PDB entry 3HG1 | X-ray diffraction, 3.00 A resolution | chains A and B of the 5 polymer chains in the assembly

== Chain A ==
Name: MHC class I antigen
Organism: Homo sapiens
Reference sequence: Q8WLS4 (Q8WLS4_HUMAN); residues 1-276 here correspond to UniProt positions 25-300 (UniProt number = residue number + 24)
Sequence (276 residues; each row starts with the number of its first residue):
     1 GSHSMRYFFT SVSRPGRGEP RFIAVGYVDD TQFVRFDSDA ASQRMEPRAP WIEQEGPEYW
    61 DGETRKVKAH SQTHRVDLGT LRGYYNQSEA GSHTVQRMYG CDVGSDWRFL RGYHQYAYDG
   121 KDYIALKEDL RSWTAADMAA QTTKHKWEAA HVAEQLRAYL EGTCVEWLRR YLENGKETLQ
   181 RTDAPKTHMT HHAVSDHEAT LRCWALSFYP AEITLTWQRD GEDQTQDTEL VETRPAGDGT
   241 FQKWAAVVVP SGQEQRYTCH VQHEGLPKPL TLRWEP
Disulfide bonds: Cys-101/Cys-164, Cys-203/Cys-259

== Chain B ==
Name: Beta-2-microglobulin
Organism: Homo sapiens
Reference sequence: P61769 (B2MG_HUMAN); residues 1-99 here correspond to UniProt positions 21-119 (UniProt number = residue number + 20)
Sequence (100 residues; row label = number of the first residue in the row; numbering starts at 0):
     0 MIQRTPKIQV YSRHPAENGK SNFLNCYVSG FHPSDIEVDL LKNGERIEKV EHSDLSFSKD
    60 WSFYLLYYTE FTPTEKDEYA CRVNHVTLSQ PKIVKWDRDM
Sequence notes: initiating methionine (0)
Disulfide bonds: Cys-25/Cys-80
Curated features (UniProtKB/Swiss-Prot):
  - modified residue: Gln-2 (Pyrrolidone carboxylic acid)
  - glycosylation: Ile-1 (N-linked (Glc) (glycation) isoleucine), Lys-19 (N-linked (Glc) (glycation) lysine), Lys-41 (N-linked (Glc) (glycation) lysine), Lys-48 (N-linked (Glc) (glycation) lysine), Lys-58 (N-linked (Glc) (glycation) lysine), Lys-91 (N-linked (Glc) (glycation) lysine), Lys-94 (N-linked (Glc) (glycation) lysine)

== Interface between chain A and chain B ==
Pairs across the interface - 49 pairs, chain A then chain B:
  Phe-8(A) / Phe-56(B)
  Phe-9(A) / Phe-56(B)
  Thr-10(A) / Leu-54(B)
  Thr-10(A) / Phe-56(B)
  Thr-10(A) / Phe-62(B)
  Val-12(A) / Ser-33(B)
  Ile-23(A) / Leu-54(B)  hydrophobic
  Val-25(A) / Leu-54(B)
  Tyr-27(A) / Ser-55(B)  hydrogen bond
  Tyr-27(A) / Tyr-63(B)  hydrogen bond
  Gln-32(A) / Asp-53(B)  hydrogen bond
  Arg-35(A) / Asp-53(B)  salt bridge
  Arg-48(A) / Asp-53(B)  salt bridge
  Gln-96(A) / His-31(B)
  Gln-96(A) / Phe-56(B)
  Gln-96(A) / Trp-60(B)  hydrogen bond (side chain-backbone)
  Gln-96(A) / Phe-62(B)
  Arg-97(A) / Phe-56(B)
  Gln-115(A) / Trp-60(B)
  Tyr-116(A) / Trp-60(B)
  Ala-117(A) / Trp-60(B)
  Asp-119(A) / Met-0(B)
  Asp-119(A) / Ile-1(B)  hydrogen bond (backbone-backbone)
  Asp-119(A) / His-31(B)
  Gly-120(A) / Ile-1(B)
  Gly-120(A) / His-31(B)  hydrogen bond (backbone-side chain)
  Gly-120(A) / Trp-60(B)
  Lys-121(A) / Met-0(B)
  Lys-121(A) / Ile-1(B)
  Asp-122(A) / Trp-60(B)  hydrogen bond
  His-192(A) / Asp-98(B)  salt bridge
  Trp-204(A) / Met-99(B)
  Glu-232(A) / Gln-8(B)
  Glu-232(A) / Tyr-26(B)
  Glu-232(A) / Ser-28(B)  hydrogen bond
  Arg-234(A) / Gln-8(B)  hydrogen bond
  Arg-234(A) / Tyr-10(B)
  Arg-234(A) / Met-99(B)
  Pro-235(A) / Tyr-10(B)  hydrogen bond (backbone-side chain)
  Pro-235(A) / Tyr-26(B)
  Pro-235(A) / Leu-65(B)
  Ala-236(A) / Arg-12(B)
  Ala-236(A) / Asn-24(B)  hydrogen bond (backbone-side chain)
  Gly-237(A) / Leu-65(B)
  Asp-238(A) / Arg-12(B)
  Asp-238(A) / His-13(B)
  Gln-242(A) / Tyr-10(B)
  Gln-242(A) / Ser-11(B)
  Gln-242(A) / Arg-12(B)
Also at the interface, not in a pair above, chain A (34 interface residues in all): Thr-94, Met-98, Arg-202, Leu-206, Val-231, Thr-233
Also at the interface, not in a pair above, chain B (24 interface residues in all): Pro-14, Asp-59

== Overview ==
34 residues of chain A face 24 of chain B across their interface, with 11 hydrogen bonds and 3 salt bridges.
Polar contacts include Arg-35(A)/Asp-53(B), Arg-48(A)/Asp-53(B) and His-192(A)/Asp-98(B).
Chain A is MHC class I antigen and chain B is Beta-2-microglobulin, both from Homo sapiens; the structure,
Germline-governed recognition of a cancer epitope by an immunodominant human T cell receptor, was determined
by X-ray diffraction.
